PDB entry 3VX8 | X-ray diffraction, 3.11 A resolution | chains A and B

== Chain A ==
Molecule: Ubiquitin-like modifier-activating enzyme atg7
Source organism: Arabidopsis thaliana
UniProtKB: Q94CD5 (ATG7_ARATH); numbering as in UniProt (aligned over 7-325)
Amino-acid sequence (323 residues; numbered 3 to 325; the number before each row is that of its first residue):
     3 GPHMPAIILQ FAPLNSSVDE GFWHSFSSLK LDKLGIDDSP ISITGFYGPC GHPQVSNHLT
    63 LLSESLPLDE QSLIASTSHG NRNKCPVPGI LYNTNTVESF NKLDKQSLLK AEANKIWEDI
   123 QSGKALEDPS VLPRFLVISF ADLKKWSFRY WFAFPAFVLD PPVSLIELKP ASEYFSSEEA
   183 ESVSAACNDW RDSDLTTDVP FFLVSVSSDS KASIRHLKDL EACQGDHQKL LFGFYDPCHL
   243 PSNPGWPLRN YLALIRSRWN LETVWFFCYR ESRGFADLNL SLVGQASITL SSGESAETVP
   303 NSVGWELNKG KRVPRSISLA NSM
Disordered / not traced: 3-6, 72-80, 293-297
Differences from the reference sequence: expression tag (3-6)

== Chain B ==
Molecule: Autophagy-related protein 3
Source organism: Arabidopsis thaliana
UniProtKB: Q0WWQ1 (ATG3_ARATH); residue numbers follow UniProt; this construct covers 26-313
Amino-acid sequence (292 residues; row label = number of the first residue in the row):
    22 GPHMAFKEKG VLSVSEFVLA GDNLVSKCPT WSWESGDASK RKPYLPSDKQ FLITRNVPCL
    82 RRAASVAEDY EAAGGEVLVD DEDNDGWLAT HGKPKDKGKE EDNLPSMDAL DINEKNTIQS
   142 IPTYFGGEED DDIPDMEEFD EADNVVENDP ATLQSTYLVA HEPDDDNILR TRTYDLSITY
   202 DKYYQTPRVW LTGYDESRML LQPELVMEDV SQDHARKTVT IEDHPHLPGK HASVHPCRHG
   262 AVMKKIIDVL MSRGVEPEVD KYLFLFLKFM ASVIPTIEYD YTMDFDLGSS ST
Disordered / not traced: 22, 87-189, 235-238, 305-313
Differences from the reference sequence: expression tag (22-25)
UniProt features mapped onto this chain:
  - active site: Cys258 (Glycyl thioester intermediate)
Reported in the primary citation:
  - catalytic residues: Cys258

== Chain A / chain B interface ==
Residue-residue contacts - 38 pairs, chain A then chain B:
  Ser19(A) - Arg219(B)  hydrogen bond
  Glu22(A) - Leu221(B)
  Glu22(A) - Gly250(B)
  His26(A) - Pro249(B)
  His54(A) - Pro79(B)
  His54(A) - Glu299(B)  salt bridge
  Gln56(A) - Leu81(B)
  Val57(A) - Asn77(B)
  Val57(A) - Pro79(B)  hydrophobic
  Val57(A) - Thr194(B)
  Ser58(A) - Asn77(B)  hydrogen bond (backbone-side chain)
  Asn59(A) - Asn77(B)
  His60(A) - Asn77(B)  hydrogen bond
  His60(A) - Arg219(B)  hydrogen bond
  Leu64(A) - Arg76(B)
  Glu66(A) - Glu55(B)
  Asn83(A) - Ser53(B)
  Arg84(A) - Pro50(B)
  Asn85(A) - Pro50(B)  hydrogen bond (side chain-backbone)
  Asn85(A) - Thr51(B)  hydrogen bond (side chain-backbone)
  Asn85(A) - Ser53(B)  hydrogen bond
  Lys86(A) - Glu55(B)  salt bridge
  Lys86(A) - Arg76(B)
  Tyr152(A) - Met220(B)
  Arg275(A) - Pro50(B)
  Arg275(A) - Thr51(B)
  Arg275(A) - Asp301(B)
  Arg275(A) - Thr303(B)
  Gly276(A) - Pro50(B)
  Gly276(A) - Thr51(B)
  Phe277(A) - Ser47(B)
  Phe277(A) - Lys48(B)
  Phe277(A) - Pro50(B)  hydrophobic
  Arg317(A) - Ser218(B)  hydrogen bond (side chain-backbone)
  Ser318(A) - Met220(B)
  Ile319(A) - Met220(B)  hydrophobic
  Ile319(A) - Leu221(B)  hydrophobic
  Ser324(A) - Gly250(B)
Also at the interface, not in a pair above, chain A (28 interface residues in all): Ser18, Asp21, Gly23, Lys311, Met325
Also at the interface, not in a pair above, chain B (26 interface residues in all): Cys49, Trp52, Asp196, Tyr215, Glu217, Lys251
From the paper, about this interface:
  - interface residues, chain B: Asn77(B), Arg219(B)

== Summary ==
Chain A and chain B form an interface of 28 and 26 residues respectively; the contacts include 8 hydrogen
bonds and 2 salt bridges. Polar contacts include His54(A)-Glu299(B), Lys86(A)-Glu55(B) and Ser19(A)-Arg219(B).
From UniProt: active-site residue Cys258(B) on chain B. The paper reports the catalytic residue Cys258(B);
interface residues Asn77(B) and Arg219(B).
Chain A is Ubiquitin-like modifier-activating enzyme atg7 and chain B is Autophagy-related protein 3, both
from Arabidopsis thaliana; the structure, Crystal structure of Arabidopsis thaliana Atg7NTD-Atg3 complex, was
determined by X-ray diffraction, deposited together with 3VX6 and 3VX7.
